PDB entry 1URV | X-ray diffraction, 2.00 A resolution | chain A

== Chain A ==
Name: Cytoglobin
From: Homo sapiens
Reference sequence: Q8WWM9 (CYGB_HUMAN); residue numbers follow UniProt; this construct covers 1-190
Chain sequence (190 residues; row label = number of the first residue in the row):
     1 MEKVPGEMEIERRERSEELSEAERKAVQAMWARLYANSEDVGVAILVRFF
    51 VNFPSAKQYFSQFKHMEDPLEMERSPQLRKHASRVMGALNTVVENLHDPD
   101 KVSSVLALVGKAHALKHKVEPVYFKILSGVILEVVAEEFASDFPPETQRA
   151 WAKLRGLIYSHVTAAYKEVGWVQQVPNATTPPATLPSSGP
Disordered / not traced: 1-17, 172-190
Sequence notes: engineered mutation Ser38 (Cys in Q8WWM9), Ser83 (Cys in Q8WWM9)
Swiss-Prot annotation at these positions:
  - binding site (heme b): His81, His113
Ion coordination: heme Fe: His81, His113
Residues lining bound ligands:
  - hexacyanoferrate(3-) (FC6): Lys125, Ser128, Arg155, Gly156, Tyr159
  - heme (HEM): Phe49, Ala56, Tyr59, Phe60, Gln77, Lys80, His81, Arg84, Val85, Ala88, Leu89, Val109, Ala112, His113, His117, Val119, Tyr123, Phe124, Leu127

== In short ==
Chain A binds heme and hexacyanoferrate(3-). His81 and His113 form the heme Fe site. UniProt lists heme
b-binding residues His81 and His113.
Chain A is Cytoglobin (Homo sapiens); the structure, Crystal structure of cytoglobin: the fourth globin type
discovered in man displays heme hexa-coordination, was determined by X-ray diffraction together with 1UMO and
1UT0 from the same study.
